7T3K - chains B and M of the 22 polymer chains in the assembly; structure by electron microscopy, 3.50 A resolution.

== Chain B ==
Molecule: CRISPR type I-F/YPEST-associated protein Csy2
UniProt: B3G161 (B3G161_PSEAI); residues 1-327 here = UniProt positions 1-327
Amino-acid sequence (327 residues; numbered 1 to 327; the number before each row is that of its first residue):
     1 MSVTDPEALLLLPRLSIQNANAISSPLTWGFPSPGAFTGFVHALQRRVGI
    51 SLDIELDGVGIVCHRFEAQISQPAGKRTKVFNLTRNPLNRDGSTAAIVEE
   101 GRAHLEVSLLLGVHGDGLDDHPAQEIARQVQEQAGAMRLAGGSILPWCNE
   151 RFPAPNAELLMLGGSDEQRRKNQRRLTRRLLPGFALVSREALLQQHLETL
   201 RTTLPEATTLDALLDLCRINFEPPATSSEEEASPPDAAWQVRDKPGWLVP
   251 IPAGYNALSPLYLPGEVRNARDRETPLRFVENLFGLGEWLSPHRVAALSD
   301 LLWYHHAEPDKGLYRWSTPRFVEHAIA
Unresolved in the structure: 1-2, 225-238, 323-327

== Chain M ==
Molecule: 61-nt RNA strand
Sequence (61 nucleotides; each row starts with the number of its first residue):
     1 CUAAGAAAUUCACGGCGGGCUUGAUGUCCGCGUCUACCUGAUUCACUGCC
    51 GUAUAGGCAGC

== Chain B / chain M interface ==
Residue-residue contacts (36):
  Asn-21(B) / A3(M)  hydrogen bond to the sugar
  Asn-21(B) / A4(M)  phosphate contact
  Pro-26(B) / A3(M)  base contact
  Ser-33(B) / A3(M)  phosphate contact
  Gly-35(B) / A3(M)  phosphate contact
  Ala-36(B) / U2(M)  phosphate contact
  Ala-36(B) / A3(M)  hydrogen bond to the phosphate
  Gly-39(B) / C1(M)  phosphate contact
  Gly-39(B) / U2(M)  sugar contact
  Phe-40(B) / U2(M)  base contact
  His-42(B) / C1(M)  sugar contact
  Ala-43(B) / C1(M)  sugar contact
  Ala-43(B) / U2(M)  base contact
  Arg-46(B) / C1(M)  hydrogen bond to the base
  Thr-84(B) / A7(M)  sugar contact
  Thr-84(B) / U9(M)  phosphate contact
  Arg-85(B) / A7(M)  hydrogen bond to the sugar
  Arg-85(B) / A8(M)  sugar contact
  Arg-85(B) / U9(M)  hydrogen bond to the phosphate
  Asn-86(B) / A7(M)  base contact
  Pro-87(B) / A7(M)  phosphate contact
  Pro-87(B) / A8(M)  phosphate contact
  Glu-100(B) / A6(M)  base contact
  Glu-100(B) / A7(M)  base contact
  Arg-102(B) / A7(M)  base contact
  Met-137(B) / U2(M)  base contact
  Arg-138(B) / U2(M)  hydrogen bond to the base
  Arg-138(B) / G5(M)  salt bridge to the phosphate
  Arg-138(B) / A6(M)  salt bridge to the phosphate
  Leu-139(B) / U2(M)  base contact
  Ala-140(B) / A4(M)  phosphate contact
  Gly-141(B) / G5(M)  phosphate contact
  Tyr-255(B) / A3(M)  phosphate contact
  Arg-271(B) / U2(M)  salt bridge to the phosphate
  Arg-271(B) / A4(M)  hydrogen bond to the base
  Asn-282(B) / A3(M)  hydrogen bond to the base
Also at the interface, not in a pair above, chain B (27 interface residues in all): Ile-23, Asp-272, Thr-275
Also at the interface, not in a pair above, chain M (10 interface residues in all): U10

== Summary ==
Chain B and chain M form an interface of 27 and 10 residues respectively, with 8 hydrogen bonds and 3 salt
bridges. Polar contacts include Arg-46(B)/C1(M), Arg-138(B)/U2(M) and Arg-271(B)/A4(M).
Chain B is CRISPR type I-F/YPEST-associated protein Csy2 and chain M is a 61-nt RNA strand; the structure,
Cryo-EM structure of Csy-AcrIF24 dimer, was determined by electron microscopy together with 7T3J, 7T3L, 7TAW
and 7TAX from the same study.
